1NZ4 - chain A; structure by X-ray diffraction, 1.80 A resolution.

# Chain A
Molecule: Myoglobin
Organism: Equus caballus
Reference sequence: P68082 (MYG_HORSE); residue numbers follow UniProt; this construct covers 1-153
Chain sequence (153 residues; each row starts with the number of its first residue):
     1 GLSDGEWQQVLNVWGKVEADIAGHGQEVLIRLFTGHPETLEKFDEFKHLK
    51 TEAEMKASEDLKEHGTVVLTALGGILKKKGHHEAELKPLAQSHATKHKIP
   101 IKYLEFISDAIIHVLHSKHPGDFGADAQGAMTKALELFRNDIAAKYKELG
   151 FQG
Construct notes: engineered mutation Glu45 (Lys in P68082), Glu63 (Lys in P68082)
Metal / ion sites: Cd2+ site 1: Lys16, His119, Asp122; Cd2+ site 2: Glu45, His113 (together with heme); heme Fe near His93 (its only coordinating residue here)
Residues lining bound ligands: heme (HEM): Leu32, Thr39, Lys42, Phe43, Glu45, His64, Val67, Val68, Ala71, Leu72, Leu89, Ser92, His93, Lys96, His97, Ile99, Tyr103, Leu104, Ile107, Phe138

# Overview
Ligands of chain A: heme. Lys16, His119 and Asp122 coordinate Cd2+ site 1. Glu45 and His113 form the Cd2+ site
2.
Chain A is Myoglobin (Equus caballus); the structure, The horse heart myoglobin variant K45E/K63E complexed
with Cadmium, was determined by X-ray diffraction (same publication as 1NZ2, 1NZ3 and 1NZ5).
